8R0N - chains B and C of the 5 polymer chains in the assembly; structure by electron microscopy, 2.70 A resolution.

== Chain B (and C) ==
Name: Rhodopsin
Organism: Cryobacterium levicorallinum
Notes: chain C of this document is another copy of the same molecule, construct and numbering; everything in this record applies to it too
Reference sequence: A0A1I3DJQ0 (A0A1I3DJQ0_9MICO); residues 1-325 here correspond to UniProt positions 3-327 (UniProt number = residue number + 2)
Amino-acid sequence (325 residues; numbered 1 to 325; the number before each row is that of its first residue):
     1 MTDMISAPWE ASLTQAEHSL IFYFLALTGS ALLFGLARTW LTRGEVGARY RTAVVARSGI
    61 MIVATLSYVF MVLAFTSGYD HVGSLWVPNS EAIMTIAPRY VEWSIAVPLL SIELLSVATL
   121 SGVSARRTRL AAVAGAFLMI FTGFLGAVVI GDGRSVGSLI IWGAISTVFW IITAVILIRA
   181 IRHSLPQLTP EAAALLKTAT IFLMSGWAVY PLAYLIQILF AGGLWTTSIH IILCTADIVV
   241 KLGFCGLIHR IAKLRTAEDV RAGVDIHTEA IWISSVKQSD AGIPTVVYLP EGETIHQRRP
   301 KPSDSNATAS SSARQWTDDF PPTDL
Not modelled in the structure: 1-2, 286-325
Covalent attachments: retinal (RET) linked to Lys241
Residues lining bound ligands: retinal (RET): Tyr100, Glu102, Trp103, Ala106, Val107, Leu110, Met139, Ile140, Gly143, Gly163, Ser166, Thr167, Trp170, Trp207, Tyr210, Pro211, Tyr214, Asp237, Val240
What the authors report for this chain:
  - binding site for retinal: Glu102, Asp237, Lys241

== How chain B and chain C interact ==
Contacting residue pairs (47; chain B residue first):
  Ser19(B) - Val149(C)
  Phe22(B) - Phe70(C)  hydrophobic
  Phe22(B) - Met94(C)  hydrophobic
  Tyr23(B) - Tyr100(C)
  Tyr23(B) - Val101(C)  hydrophobic
  Tyr23(B) - Ser104(C)  hydrogen bond
  Tyr23(B) - Phe137(C)
  Tyr23(B) - Phe141(C)  hydrophobic
  Tyr23(B) - Phe144(C)  hydrophobic
  Phe24(B) - Phe141(C)  hydrophobic
  Ala26(B) - Val101(C)
  Leu27(B) - Val101(C)
  Leu27(B) - Ser104(C)
  Leu27(B) - Ile105(C)  hydrophobic
  Leu27(B) - Phe137(C)  hydrophobic
  Ser30(B) - Val63(C)
  Ser30(B) - Val101(C)
  Leu33(B) - Ile62(C)  hydrophobic
  Leu33(B) - Leu66(C)  hydrophobic
  Phe34(B) - Val55(C)
  Phe34(B) - Gly59(C)
  Phe34(B) - Leu109(C)  hydrophobic
  Ala37(B) - Ile62(C)  hydrophobic
  Arg38(B) - Val55(C)
  Leu41(B) - Trp40(C)  hydrophobic
  Leu41(B) - Arg43(C)
  Leu41(B) - Arg51(C)
  Leu41(B) - Ser58(C)
  Thr42(B) - Val55(C)
  Glu45(B) - Arg51(C)  salt bridge
  His81(B) - Ser90(C)
  Trp86(B) - Ser90(C)
  Thr268(B) - Pro284(C)
  Glu269(B) - Ala48(C)
  Glu269(B) - Arg51(C)  salt bridge
  Ala270(B) - Asp265(C)
  Trp272(B) - Arg49(C)
  Trp272(B) - Val264(C)  hydrophobic
  Trp272(B) - Asp265(C)  hydrogen bond
  Ser274(B) - Ser121(C)
  Ser274(B) - Gly122(C)  hydrogen bond (backbone-backbone)
  Ser275(B) - Ser121(C)
  Lys277(B) - Val264(C)  hydrogen bond (side chain-backbone)
  Lys277(B) - Asp265(C)  salt bridge
  Ala281(B) - Pro284(C)
  Gly282(B) - Pro284(C)
  Ile283(B) - Pro284(C)
Other interface residues (no listed pair), chain B (29 interface residues in all): Ala16, Leu20, Ala31
Other interface residues (no listed pair), chain C (36 interface residues in all): Val54, Ala97, Pro98, Leu120, Leu145, Val148, Ile266, Thr285

== Summary ==
29 residues of chain B and 36 residues of chain C are in contact, with 4 hydrogen bonds and 3 salt bridges.
Polar pairs include Glu45(B)-Arg51(C), Glu269(B)-Arg51(C) and Lys277(B)-Asp265(C). Retinal is covalently
linked to Lys241(B). From the paper: a binding site for retinal at Glu102(B), Asp237(B) and Lys241(B).
Chain B and chain C are both Rhodopsin (Cryobacterium levicorallinum); the structure, Cryo-EM structure of the
microbial rhodopsin CryoR1 at pH 10.5 in detergent in the ground state, was determined by electron microscopy
(same publication as 8R0K, 8R0L, 8R0M, 8R0O and 8R0P).
